Entry 6H34 (X-ray diffraction, 1.55 A resolution); this record covers chain A.

# Chain A
Protein: Carbonic anhydrase 2
Source organism: Homo sapiens
Notes: EC 4.2.1.1
Reference sequence: P00918 (CAH2_HUMAN); the author numbering skips numbers that UniProt does not, so the offset changes along the chain: 1-125 = UniProt 1-125; 127-261 = UniProt 126-260
Chain sequence (262 residues; numbered -1 to 261; 1 number in that range is skipped by the numbering (no residue carries it; nothing is unmodelled there); the number before each row is that of its first residue; numbers below 1 keep their minus sign (Met-1 is residue -1)):
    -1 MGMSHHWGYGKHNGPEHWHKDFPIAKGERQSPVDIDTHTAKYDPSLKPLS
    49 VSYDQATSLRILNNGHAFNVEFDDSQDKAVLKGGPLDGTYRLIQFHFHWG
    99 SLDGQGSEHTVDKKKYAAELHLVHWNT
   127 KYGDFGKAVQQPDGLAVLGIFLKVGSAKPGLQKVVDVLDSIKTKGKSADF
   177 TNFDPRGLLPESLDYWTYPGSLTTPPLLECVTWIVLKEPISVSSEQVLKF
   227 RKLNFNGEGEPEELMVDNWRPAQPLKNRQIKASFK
Disordered / not traced: -1 to 2, 261
Differences from the reference sequence: expression tag (-1 to 0)
Metal / ion sites: Zn2+: His94, His96, His119 (together with FKK)
Ligand contacts: FKK (4-[4-[(4-fluorophenyl)methyl]piperazin-1-yl]carbonylbenzenesulfonamide): His3, Trp5, Phe20, Gln92, His94, His96, Glu106, His119, Val121, Phe131, Val143, Ser197, Leu198, Thr199, Thr200, Pro201, Pro202, Trp209
Curated features (UniProtKB/Swiss-Prot):
  - active site: His64 (Proton donor/acceptor)
  - binding site (Zn(2+)): His94, His96, His119
  - binding site (substrate): Thr199, Thr200
  - site: Tyr7 (Fine-tunes the proton-transfer properties of H-64), Asn62 (Fine-tunes the proton-transfer properties of H-64), Asn67 (Fine-tunes the proton-transfer properties of H-64), Gln92 (Involved in the binding of some activators, including histamine and L-histidine)
  - modified residue: Ser2 (N-acetylserine), Ser166 (Phosphoserine), Ser173 (Phosphoserine)

# Overview
Ligands of chain A: compound FKK. His94, His96 and His119 form the Zn2+ site. From UniProt: active-site
residue His64, 3 Zn2+-binding residues and substrate-binding residues Thr199 and Thr200.
Chain A is Carbonic anhydrase 2 (Homo sapiens); the structure, The crystal structure of human carbonic
anhydrase II in complex with 4-[(4-fluorophenyl)methyl]-1-piperazinyl]benzenesulfonamide, was determined by
X-ray diffraction (same publication as 6H2Z, 6H33, 6H36, 6H37 and 6H38).
